4D1I - chains A and C of the 4 polymer chains in the assembly; structure by X-ray diffraction, 1.80 A resolution.

# Chain A (and C)
Molecule: Beta-galactosidase, putative, BGL35A
From: Cellvibrio japonicus
Notes: EC 3.2.1.23; chain C of this document is another copy of the same molecule, construct and numbering; everything in this record applies to it too
UniProt: B3PBE0 (B3PBE0_CELJU); residues 36-575 here = UniProt positions 36-575
Chain sequence (540 residues; each row starts with the number of its first residue):
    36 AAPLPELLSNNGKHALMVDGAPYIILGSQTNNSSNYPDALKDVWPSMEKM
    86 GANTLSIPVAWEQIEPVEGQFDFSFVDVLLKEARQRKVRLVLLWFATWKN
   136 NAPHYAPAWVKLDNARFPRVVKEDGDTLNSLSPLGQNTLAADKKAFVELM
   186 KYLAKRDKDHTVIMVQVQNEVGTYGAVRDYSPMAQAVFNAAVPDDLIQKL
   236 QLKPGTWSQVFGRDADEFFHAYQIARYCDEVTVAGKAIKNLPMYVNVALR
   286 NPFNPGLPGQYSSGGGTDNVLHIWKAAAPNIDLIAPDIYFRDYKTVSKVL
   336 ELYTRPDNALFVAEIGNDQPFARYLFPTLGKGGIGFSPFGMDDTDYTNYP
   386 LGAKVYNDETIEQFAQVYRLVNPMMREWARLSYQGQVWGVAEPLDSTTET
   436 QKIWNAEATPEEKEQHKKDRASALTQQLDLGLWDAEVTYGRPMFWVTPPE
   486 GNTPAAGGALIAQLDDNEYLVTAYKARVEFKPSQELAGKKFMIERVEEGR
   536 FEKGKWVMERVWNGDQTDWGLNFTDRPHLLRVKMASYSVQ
Unresolved in the structure: 36
Ion coordination: Na+: Asp464, Gly466, Ser518, Gln519

# How chain A and chain C interact
Pairs across the interface - 51 pairs, chain A then chain C:
  Asn67(A) with Asn548(C); Gly549(C); Asp550(C), hydrogen bond; Gln551(C), hydrogen bond (backbone-side chain)
  Ser68(A) with Arg545(C), hydrogen bond (backbone-side chain); Val546(C); Trp547(C); Asn548(C), hydrogen bond (side chain-backbone); Gln551(C), hydrogen bond
  Tyr71(A) with Glu544(C); Arg545(C); Val546(C)
  Asp73(A) with Glu544(C)
  Glu97(A) with Val546(C); Asn548(C), hydrogen bond
  His139(A) with Asn548(C), hydrogen bond (backbone-side chain)
  Tyr140(A) with Asn548(C), hydrogen bond (side chain-backbone); Gly549(C), hydrogen bond (side chain-backbone)
  Ala143(A) with Glu529(C)
  Lys146(A) with Met527(C); Ile528(C); Glu529(C), hydrogen bond (side chain-backbone)
  Leu147(A) with Met527(C), hydrophobic; Glu529(C); Ala570(C), hydrophobic
  Asn149(A) with Ser573(C); Val574(C)
  Arg154(A) with Met527(C); Tyr572(C), hydrogen bond
  Thr162(A) with Lys525(C), hydrogen bond (backbone-side chain); Val574(C)
  Asn164(A) with Lys525(C); Met527(C); Tyr572(C), hydrogen bond
  Phe374(A) with Asp550(C)
  Asp378(A) with Arg561(C), salt bridge
  Thr379(A) with Arg545(C)
  Asp380(A) with Met478(C); Thr559(C), hydrogen bond; Arg561(C); His563(C), salt bridge
  Tyr381(A) with Met478(C), hydrogen bond (side chain-backbone); Phe479(C); Asp550(C); Gln551(C)
  Thr382(A) with Met478(C)
  Asn383(A) with Phe479(C)
  Tyr384(A) with Pro477(C); Phe479(C)
  Pro385(A) with Phe479(C)
  Leu386(A) with Phe479(C), hydrophobic
Other interface residues (no listed pair), chain A (28 interface residues in all): Asn66, Ala74, Lys134, Leu163
Other interface residues (no listed pair), chain C (26 interface residues in all): Arg530, Met543, Asp553, Trp554

# In short
28 residues of chain A face 26 of chain C across their interface; the contacts include 15 hydrogen bonds and 2
salt bridges. Polar pairs include Asp378(A)-Arg561(C), Asp380(A)-His563(C) and Asn67(A)-Asp550(C). The Na+
site is built by Asp464(A), Gly466(A), Ser518(A) and Gln519(A).
Chain A and chain C are both Beta-galactosidase, putative, BGL35A (Cellvibrio japonicus); the structure, The
structure of the GH35 beta-galactosidase Bgl35A from Cellvibrio japonicus, was determined by X-ray diffraction
together with 4D1J from the same study.
